Entry 9ECX (X-ray diffraction, 2.67 A resolution); this record covers chains H and L.

== Chain H ==
Molecule: WRAIR-2008 Fab heavy chain
Organism: Homo sapiens
Notes: antibody fragment or engineered binder
Chain sequence (231 residues; row label = number of the first residue in the row; a row labelled like 82A-82C holds insertion residues (82A, then the next letters in order)):
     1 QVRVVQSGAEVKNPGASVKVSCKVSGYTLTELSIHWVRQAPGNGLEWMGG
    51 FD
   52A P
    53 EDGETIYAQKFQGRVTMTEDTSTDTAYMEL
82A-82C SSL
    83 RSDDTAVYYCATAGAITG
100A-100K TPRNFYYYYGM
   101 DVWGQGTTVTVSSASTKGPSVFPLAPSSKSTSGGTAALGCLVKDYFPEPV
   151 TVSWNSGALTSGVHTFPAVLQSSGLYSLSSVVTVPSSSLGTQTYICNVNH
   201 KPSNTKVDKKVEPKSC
Disulfide bonds: Cys22-Cys92, Cys140-Cys196

== Chain L ==
Molecule: WRAIR-2008 Fab light chain
Organism: Homo sapiens
Notes: antibody fragment or engineered binder
Chain sequence (219 residues; row label = number of the first residue in the row; a row labelled like 27A-27E holds insertion residues (27A, then the next letters in order)):
     1 DIVMTQTPLSSPVTLGQPASISCRSSQ
27A-27E SLVHS
    28 DGNTYLSWLQQRPGQPPRLLIYKISNRFSGVPDRFSGSGAGTDFTLKISR
    78 VEAEDVGVYYCMQVTQFPYTFGQGTKLEIKRTVAAPSVFIFPPSDEQLKS
   128 GTASVVCLLNNFYPREAKVQWKVDNALQSGNSQESVTEQDSKDSTYSLSS
   178 TLTLSKADYEKHKVYACEVTHQGLSSPVTKSFNRGEC
Disulfide bonds: Cys23-Cys88, Cys134-Cys194

== Interface between chain H and chain L ==
Residue-residue contacts - 70 pairs, chain H then chain L:
  His35(H) - Tyr96(L)
  Val37(H) - Phe98(L)  hydrophobic
  Gln39(H) - Gln38(L)  hydrogen bond
  Gln39(H) - Tyr87(L)
  Asn43(H) - Tyr87(L)
  Leu45(H) - Tyr87(L)  hydrophobic
  Leu45(H) - Phe98(L)
  Trp47(H) - Phe94(L)  hydrophobic
  Trp47(H) - Pro95(L)  hydrophobic
  Trp47(H) - Tyr96(L)
  Gln61(H) - Asp1(L)  hydrogen bond
  Gln61(H) - Pro95(L)
  Tyr91(H) - Gln38(L)
  Tyr91(H) - Gln42(L)  hydrogen bond (side chain-backbone)
  Tyr91(H) - Pro43(L)  hydrophobic
  Phe100E(H) - Arg45(L)
  Phe100E(H) - Gly57(L)
  Tyr100F(H) - Ser56(L)
  Tyr100F(H) - Gly57(L)
  Tyr100G(H) - Phe55(L)
  Tyr100G(H) - Ser56(L)
  Gly100J(H) - Phe55(L)
  Met100K(H) - Phe55(L)
  Asp101(H) - Leu46(L)
  Asp101(H) - Phe55(L)
  Trp103(H) - Pro44(L)
  Gly104(H) - Pro43(L)
  Val121(H) - Glu123(L)
  Phe122(H) - Ser121(L)
  Phe122(H) - Gln124(L)
  Pro123(H) - Ser121(L)
  Pro123(H) - Glu123(L)
  Leu124(H) - Phe118(L)
  Ala125(H) - Phe118(L)
  Lys129(H) - Phe116(L)
  Lys129(H) - Ile117(L)  hydrogen bond (backbone-backbone)
  Lys129(H) - Lys207(L)
  Lys129(H) - Ser208(L)
  Lys129(H) - Phe209(L)
  Ser130(H) - Phe116(L)
  Ser130(H) - Ile117(L)
  Ser130(H) - Phe118(L)
  Thr131(H) - Phe116(L)
  Ser132(H) - Phe116(L)
  Ala137(H) - Phe116(L)  hydrophobic
  Ala137(H) - Phe118(L)
  Leu141(H) - Ser131(L)
  Lys143(H) - Ser131(L)
  Lys143(H) - Thr180(L)
  His164(H) - Asn137(L)
  His164(H) - Asn138(L)
  His164(H) - Ser174(L)  hydrogen bond
  Phe166(H) - Leu135(L)  hydrophobic
  Phe166(H) - Ser162(L)
  Phe166(H) - Thr164(L)
  Phe166(H) - Ser174(L)
  Phe166(H) - Leu175(L)
  Phe166(H) - Ser176(L)
  Pro167(H) - Ser162(L)  hydrogen bond (backbone-side chain)
  Pro167(H) - Val163(L)
  Val169(H) - Gln160(L)
  Val169(H) - Glu161(L)
  Gln171(H) - Gln160(L)  hydrogen bond
  Ser179(H) - Ser176(L)  hydrogen bond
  Val181(H) - Leu135(L)  hydrophobic
  Thr183(H) - Asn137(L)
  Lys209(H) - Glu123(L)  salt bridge
  Cys216(H) - Pro119(L)
  Cys216(H) - Phe209(L)
  Cys216(H) - Asn210(L)
Also at the interface, not in a pair above, chain H (47 interface residues in all): Glu46, Ile58, Tyr100H, Gln105, Thr135, Leu138, Thr165, Leu170, Ser215
Also at the interface, not in a pair above, chain L (47 interface residues in all): Leu36, Ser114, Val115, Val133, Glu165, Thr178, Arg211, Cys214

== In short ==
Chain H and chain L each contribute 47 residues to their interface, with 8 hydrogen bonds and 1 salt bridge.
Polar pairs include Lys209(H)-Glu123(L), Gln39(H)-Gln38(L) and Gln61(H)-Asp1(L).
Here chain H is WRAIR-2008 Fab heavy chain and chain L is WRAIR-2008 Fab light chain, both from Homo sapiens.
Entry 9ECX (Crystal structure of the SARS-CoV-2 NTD-targeted neutralizing antibody WRAIR-2008) was determined
by X-ray diffraction (same publication as 9ECZ and 9MI3).
